6UEA - chains C and F of the 12 polymer chains in the assembly; structure by electron microscopy, 3.00 A resolution.

Chain C:
Protein: Polymeric immunoglobulin receptor
From: Homo sapiens
UniProt: P01833 (PIGR_HUMAN); residues 1-585 here correspond to UniProt positions 19-603 (UniProt number = residue number + 18)
Sequence (591 residues; numbered 1 to 591; the number before each row is that of its first residue):
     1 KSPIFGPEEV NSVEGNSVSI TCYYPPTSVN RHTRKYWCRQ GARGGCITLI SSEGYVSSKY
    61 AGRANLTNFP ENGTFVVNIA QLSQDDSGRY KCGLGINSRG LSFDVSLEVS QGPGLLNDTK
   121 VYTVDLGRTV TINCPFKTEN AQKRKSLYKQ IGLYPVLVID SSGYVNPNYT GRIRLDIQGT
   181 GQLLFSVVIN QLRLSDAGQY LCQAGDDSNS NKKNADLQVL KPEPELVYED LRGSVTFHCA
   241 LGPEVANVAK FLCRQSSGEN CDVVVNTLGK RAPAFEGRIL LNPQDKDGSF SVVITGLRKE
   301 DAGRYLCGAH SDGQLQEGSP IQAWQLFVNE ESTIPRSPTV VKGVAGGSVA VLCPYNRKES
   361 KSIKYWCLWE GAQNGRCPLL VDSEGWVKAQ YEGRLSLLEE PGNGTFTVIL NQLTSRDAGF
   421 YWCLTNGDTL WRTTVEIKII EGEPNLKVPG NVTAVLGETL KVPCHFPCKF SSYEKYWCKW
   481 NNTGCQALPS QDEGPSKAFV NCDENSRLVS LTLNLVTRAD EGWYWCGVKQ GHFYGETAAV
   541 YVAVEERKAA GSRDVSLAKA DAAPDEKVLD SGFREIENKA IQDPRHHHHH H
Not modelled in the structure: 1, 490-502, 548-591
Cystine bridges: C22-C92, C134-C202, C239-C307, C253-C261, C367-C377, C464-C526, C478-C485
Glycans and other covalent adducts: N-acetylglucosamine (NAG) linked to N65, N72, N403, N451
Construct notes: expression tag (586-591)
UniProt features mapped onto this chain:
  - glycosylation (N-linked (GlcNAc...) asparagine): N65, N72, N117, N168, N403, N451 (complex), N481

Chain F:
Protein: Immunoglobulin heavy constant alpha 2
From: Homo sapiens
UniProt: P01877 (IGHA2_HUMAN); residues 242-472 here correspond to UniProt positions 110-340 (UniProt number = residue number - 132)
Sequence (245 residues; row label = number of the first residue in the row):
   228 DYKDDDDKLV PRGSCHPRLS LHRPALEDLL LGSEANLTCT LTGLRDASGA TFTWTPSSGK
   288 SAVQGPPERD LCGCYSVSSV LPGCAQPWNH GETFTCTAAH PELKTPLTAN ITKSGNTFRP
   348 EVHLLPPPSE ELALNELVTL TCLARGFSPK DVLVRWLQGS QELPREKYLT WASRQEPSQG
   408 TTTYAVTSIL RVAAEDWKKG ETFSCMVGHE ALPLAFTQKT IDRLAGKPTH INVSVVMAEA
   468 DGTCY
Not modelled in the structure: 228-241
Cystine bridges: C266-C323, C369-C432
Glycans and other covalent adducts: N-acetylglucosamine (NAG) linked to N337
Construct notes: expression tag (228-241); conflict L451 (Met319 in P01877)
UniProt features mapped onto this chain:
  - glycosylation (N-linked (GlcNAc...) asparagine): N263, N337 (complex)

Chain C / chain F interface:
Residue-residue contacts (8; chain C residue first):
  G95(C) - Y472(F)
  I96(C) - D468(F)
  I96(C) - Y472(F)  hydrogen bond (backbone-side chain)
  R99(C) - A465(F)
  R99(C) - Y472(F)
  C468(C) - C311(F)  disulfide
  K469(C) - G259(F)
  K469(C) - S260(F)
Interface residues without a listed pair, chain C (7 interface residues in all): L94, L101
Interface residues without a listed pair, chain F (7 interface residues in all): E261
Inter-chain disulfides: C468(C)-C311(F)
The authors on this interface:
  - residue pairs: I96(C)-Y472(F), R99(C)-Y472(F), C468(C)-C311(F) (covalent link)

Overview:
The chain C/chain F interface involves 7 residues from each chain; the contacts include 1 disulfide bond and 1
hydrogen bond. Its one hydrogen-bonded contact is I96(C)-Y472(F). The paper describes contacts between I96(C)
and Y472(F), R99(C) and Y472(F) and C468(C) and C311(F).
Chain C is Polymeric immunoglobulin receptor and chain F is Immunoglobulin heavy constant alpha 2, both from
Homo sapiens; the structure, Structure of pentameric sIgA complex, was determined by electron microscopy,
deposited together with 6UE7, 6UE8 and 6UE9.
